Entry 3LOB (X-ray diffraction, 3.60 A resolution); this record covers chains C and F of the 7 polymer chains in the assembly.

Chain C:
Molecule: Coat protein beta
Source organism: Flock house virus
Notes: EC 3.4.23.44
UniProtKB: P12870 (COAT_FHV); residues 1-363 here = UniProt positions 1-363
Sequence (363 residues; row label = number of the first residue in the row):
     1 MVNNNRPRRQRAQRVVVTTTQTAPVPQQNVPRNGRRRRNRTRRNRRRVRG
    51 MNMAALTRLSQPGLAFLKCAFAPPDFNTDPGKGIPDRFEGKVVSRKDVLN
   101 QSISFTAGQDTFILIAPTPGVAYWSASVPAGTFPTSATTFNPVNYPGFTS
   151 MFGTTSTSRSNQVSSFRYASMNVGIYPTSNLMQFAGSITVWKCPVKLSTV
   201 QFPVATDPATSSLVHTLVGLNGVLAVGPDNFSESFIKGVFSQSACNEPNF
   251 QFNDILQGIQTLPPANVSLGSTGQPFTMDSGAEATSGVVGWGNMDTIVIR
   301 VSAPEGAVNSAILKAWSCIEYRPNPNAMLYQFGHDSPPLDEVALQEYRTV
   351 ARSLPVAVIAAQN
Not modelled in the structure: 1-54
Disulfide bonds: Cys-69/Cys-318
Construct notes: engineered mutation Asn-161 (Asp in P12870), Asn-221 (Asp in P12870), Asn-249 (Asp in P12870), Gln-251 (Glu in P12870), Gln-257 (Glu in P12870)
Reported in the primary citation:
  - mutagenesis - D249N/E251Q: unchanged stability
  - mutagenesis - D161N/D221N/E257Q: decreased stability

Chain F:
Molecule: Coat protein gamma
Source organism: Flock house virus
UniProtKB: P12870 (COAT_FHV); residues 364-407 here = UniProt positions 364-407
Sequence (44 residues; row label = number of the first residue in the row):
   364 ASMWERVKSIIKSSLAAASNIPGPIGVAASGISGLSALFEGFGF
Not modelled in the structure: 382-407

Interface between chain C and chain F:
Pairs across the interface - 17 pairs, chain C then chain F:
  Ala-55(C) / Leu-378(F)
  Leu-56(C) / Lys-371(F)
  Leu-56(C) / Ile-374(F)  hydrophobic
  Leu-56(C) / Lys-375(F)
  Lys-68(C) / Trp-367(F)
  Phe-71(C) / Val-370(F)  hydrophobic
  Asp-75(C) / Trp-367(F)
  Phe-240(C) / Met-366(F)  hydrophobic
  Glu-346(C) / Ile-374(F)
  Glu-346(C) / Leu-378(F)
  Thr-349(C) / Ser-377(F)
  Ser-353(C) / Ile-373(F)
  Val-358(C) / Met-366(F)  hydrophobic
  Gln-362(C) / Ala-364(F)  hydrogen bond (side chain-backbone)
  Gln-362(C) / Arg-369(F)
  Asn-363(C) / Ser-365(F)
  Asn-363(C) / Met-366(F)  hydrogen bond (backbone-backbone)
Also at the interface, not in a pair above, chain C (17 interface residues in all): Ala-72, Gln-242, Val-350, Leu-354, Pro-355

Summary:
Chain C and chain F form an interface of 17 and 12 residues respectively; the contacts include 2 hydrogen
bonds. Polar contacts include Gln-362(C)/Ala-364(F) and Asn-363(C)/Met-366(F). The paper reports that
D161N/D221N/E257Q of chain C reduce stability; D249N/E251Q of chain C leave stability unchanged.
Chain C is Coat protein beta and chain F is Coat protein gamma, both from Flock house virus; the structure,
Crystal Structure of Flock House Virus calcium mutant, was determined by X-ray diffraction.
